8APA - chains f and r of the 42 polymer chains in the assembly; structure by electron microscopy, 3.70 A resolution.

== Chain f ==
Name: subunit-f
From: Trypanosoma brucei brucei
UniProt: Q57ZE2 (Q57ZE2_TRYB2); numbering as in UniProt (aligned over 1-145)
Sequence (145 residues; numbered 1 to 145; the number before each row is that of its first residue):
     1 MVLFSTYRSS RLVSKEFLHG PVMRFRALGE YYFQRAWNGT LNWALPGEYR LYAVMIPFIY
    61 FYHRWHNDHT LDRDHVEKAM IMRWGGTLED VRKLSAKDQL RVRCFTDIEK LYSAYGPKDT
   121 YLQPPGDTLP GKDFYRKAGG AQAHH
Not modelled in the structure: 1, 137-145
Small-molecule neighbours:
  - 1,2-diacyl-sn-glycero-3-phosphocholine (PC1), molecule 1: Ala-44, Leu-45, Pro-46, Leu-51, Tyr-52, Met-55, Ile-56, Pro-57, Tyr-60, Phe-61, Arg-64
  - 1,2-diacyl-sn-glycero-3-phosphocholine (PC1), molecule 2: Trp-65, Asp-68, His-69

== Chain r ==
Name: ATPEG4
From: Trypanosoma brucei brucei
Sequence (62 residues; each row starts with the number of its first residue):
     1 MLLGGFVPRR FSQFNRDPCW MFFIFSVGFW LGEYPAMMIK YNARDLVYDP HRYVWSHHDD
    61 HH
Small-molecule neighbours:
  - 1,2-diacyl-sn-glycero-3-phosphocholine (PC1), molecule 1: Met-1, Leu-2, Phe-23, Ser-26, Trp-30, Glu-33, Tyr-34, Met-37
  - 1,2-diacyl-sn-glycero-3-phosphocholine (PC1), molecule 2: Pro-18, Met-21, Phe-22, Phe-25

== How chain f and chain r interact ==
Contacting residue pairs (74):
  Trp-37(f) / Leu-3(r)
  Trp-37(f) / Gly-4(r)
  Gly-39(f) / Met-1(r)
  Gly-39(f) / Leu-3(r)
  Leu-41(f) / Met-1(r)  hydrophobic
  Leu-45(f) / Met-1(r)  hydrogen bond (backbone-backbone)
  Pro-46(f) / Met-1(r)  hydrogen bond (backbone-backbone)
  Pro-46(f) / Leu-2(r)
  Gly-47(f) / Met-1(r)
  Gly-47(f) / Leu-2(r)
  Gly-47(f) / Leu-3(r)  hydrogen bond (backbone-backbone)
  Gly-47(f) / Gly-4(r)
  Glu-48(f) / Gly-4(r)
  Glu-48(f) / Gly-5(r)
  Glu-48(f) / Phe-6(r)
  Tyr-49(f) / Leu-2(r)  hydrophobic
  Tyr-49(f) / Leu-3(r)
  Tyr-49(f) / Gly-4(r)
  Tyr-49(f) / Gly-5(r)
  Tyr-49(f) / Val-7(r)  hydrophobic
  Arg-50(f) / Asp-17(r)  salt bridge
  Arg-50(f) / Cys-19(r)
  Arg-50(f) / Trp-20(r)
  Tyr-52(f) / Met-1(r)  hydrogen bond (side chain-backbone)
  Tyr-52(f) / Leu-2(r)  hydrophobic
  Ala-53(f) / Phe-23(r)
  Val-54(f) / Cys-19(r)  hydrophobic
  Val-54(f) / Phe-22(r)
  Pro-57(f) / Phe-22(r)  hydrophobic
  Pro-57(f) / Ser-26(r)
  Phe-61(f) / Ser-26(r)
  Arg-64(f) / Glu-33(r)  salt bridge
  Lys-78(f) / Trp-55(r)
  Lys-78(f) / Asp-60(r)  salt bridge
  Ala-79(f) / Trp-55(r)  hydrophobic
  Met-82(f) / Trp-55(r)
  Arg-83(f) / His-51(r)  hydrogen bond (backbone-side chain)
  Arg-83(f) / Arg-52(r)
  Arg-83(f) / Trp-55(r)  hydrogen bond (side chain-backbone)
  Trp-84(f) / Asp-49(r)  hydrogen bond
  Trp-84(f) / His-51(r)
  Arg-101(f) / Asp-45(r)  hydrogen bond (side chain-backbone)
  Val-102(f) / Asp-49(r)
  Cys-104(f) / Lys-40(r)
  Cys-104(f) / Tyr-41(r)
  Phe-105(f) / Tyr-48(r)  hydrophobic
  Phe-105(f) / Asp-49(r)
  Phe-105(f) / Arg-52(r)
  Asp-107(f) / Tyr-41(r)  hydrogen bond
  Ile-108(f) / Tyr-41(r)
  Leu-111(f) / Tyr-41(r)  hydrophobic
  Tyr-112(f) / Tyr-48(r)
  Asp-119(f) / Arg-52(r)
  Asp-119(f) / Tyr-53(r)  hydrogen bond (backbone-side chain)
  Thr-120(f) / Arg-52(r)
  Tyr-121(f) / Tyr-53(r)
  Tyr-121(f) / Ser-56(r)
  Tyr-121(f) / His-58(r)
  Leu-122(f) / Tyr-53(r)
  Gln-123(f) / Tyr-53(r)
  Pro-124(f) / Tyr-53(r)
  Asp-127(f) / Tyr-53(r)
  Leu-129(f) / Pro-50(r)
  Leu-129(f) / Arg-52(r)
  Leu-129(f) / Tyr-53(r)  hydrophobic
  Pro-130(f) / Pro-50(r)
  Pro-130(f) / His-51(r)
  Pro-130(f) / Tyr-53(r)
  Gly-131(f) / Tyr-53(r)
  Gly-131(f) / Val-54(r)
  Lys-132(f) / Tyr-53(r)
  Lys-132(f) / Val-54(r)
  Lys-132(f) / Asp-59(r)  salt bridge
  Tyr-135(f) / His-51(r)  hydrogen bond
Other interface residues (no listed pair), chain f (44 interface residues in all): Tyr-32, Phe-58, Tyr-60, Phe-134
Other interface residues (no listed pair), chain r (32 interface residues in all): Phe-29, Leu-46, Val-47

== In short ==
Chain f and chain r form an interface of 44 and 32 residues respectively; the contacts include 11 hydrogen
bonds and 4 salt bridges. Polar pairs include Arg-50(f)/Asp-17(r), Arg-64(f)/Glu-33(r) and
Lys-78(f)/Asp-60(r). 1,2-diacyl-sn-glycero-3-phosphocholine is bound between chain f and chain r.
Chain f is subunit-f and chain r is ATPEG4, both from Trypanosoma brucei brucei; the structure, rotational
state 1a of the Trypanosoma brucei mitochondrial ATP synthase dimer, was determined by electron microscopy
(same publication as 8AP6, 8AP7, 8AP8, 8AP9, 8APB, 8APC and 7 further entries).
